PDB entry 6D9G | X-ray diffraction, 2.30 A resolution | chains A and B

[Chain A]
Name: Antibody heavy chain Fab
From: Mus musculus
Notes: antibody fragment or engineered binder
Amino-acid sequence (229 residues; numbered 20 to 248; the number before each row is that of its first residue):
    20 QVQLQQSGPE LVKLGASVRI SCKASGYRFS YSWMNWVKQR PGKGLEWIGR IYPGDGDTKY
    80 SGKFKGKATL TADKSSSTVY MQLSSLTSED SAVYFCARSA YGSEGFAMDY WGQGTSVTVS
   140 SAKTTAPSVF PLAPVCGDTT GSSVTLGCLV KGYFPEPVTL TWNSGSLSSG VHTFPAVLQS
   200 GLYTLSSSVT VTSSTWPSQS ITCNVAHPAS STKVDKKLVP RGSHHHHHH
Disordered / not traced: 242-248
Cystine bridges: C41-C115, C167-C222

[Chain B]
Name: Antibody light chain Fab
From: Mus musculus
Notes: antibody fragment or engineered binder
Amino-acid sequence (216 residues; each row starts with the number of its first residue):
    21 DIVLTQSPAS LAVSLGQRAT ISCRASESVD NYGISFLNWF QQKPGQPPKL LIYAASNQGS
    81 GVPARFSGSG SGTYFSLNIH PMEEDDTAVY FCQQTKGVSW TFGGGTKVEI KRADAAPTVS
   141 VFPPSSEQLT SGGASVVCFL NNFYPRDINV KWKIDGSERQ NGVLNSWTDQ DSKDSTYSMS
   201 STLTLTKDEY ERHNSYTCEA THKTSTSPIV KSFNRG
Cystine bridges: C43-C112, C158-C218

[How chain A and chain B interact]
Pairs across the interface (83):
  N54(A) - W120(B)
  V56(A) - F122(B)  hydrophobic
  Q58(A) - Q62(B)  hydrogen bond
  G63(A) - F111(B)
  L64(A) - P68(B)  hydrophobic
  L64(A) - F111(B)  hydrophobic
  L64(A) - F122(B)
  E65(A) - F122(B)
  W66(A) - S119(B)
  W66(A) - W120(B)
  W66(A) - F122(B)
  R69(A) - V118(B)  hydrogen bond (side chain-backbone)
  R69(A) - W120(B)
  K78(A) - V118(B)
  Y79(A) - S119(B)
  S80(A) - S119(B)
  F114(A) - P67(B)  hydrophobic
  S118(A) - W120(B)
  G121(A) - I54(B)
  G121(A) - F56(B)
  S122(A) - I54(B)
  E123(A) - N58(B)
  E123(A) - Y73(B)
  G124(A) - F56(B)
  G124(A) - N58(B)  hydrogen bond (backbone-side chain)
  G124(A) - T115(B)  hydrogen bond (backbone-side chain)
  F125(A) - F56(B)  hydrophobic
  F125(A) - T115(B)
  F125(A) - W120(B)
  A126(A) - N58(B)
  A126(A) - L70(B)  hydrophobic
  A126(A) - Y73(B)  hydrophobic
  M127(A) - F60(B)
  M127(A) - L70(B)
  M127(A) - Q113(B)
  M127(A) - W120(B)  hydrophobic
  M127(A) - F122(B)  hydrophobic
  D128(A) - L70(B)
  W130(A) - F60(B)  hydrophobic
  W130(A) - P68(B)
  G131(A) - P67(B)
  Q132(A) - P67(B)
  V148(A) - E147(B)
  F149(A) - S145(B)
  F149(A) - E147(B)
  F149(A) - Q148(B)
  P150(A) - S145(B)
  L151(A) - F142(B)
  L151(A) - V157(B)  hydrophobic
  A152(A) - F142(B)
  P153(A) - F142(B)  hydrophobic
  V154(A) - V141(B)
  V154(A) - P143(B)
  T164(A) - S140(B)
  T164(A) - F142(B)
  G166(A) - F159(B)
  L168(A) - S155(B)
  K170(A) - Q148(B)
  K170(A) - S155(B)
  K170(A) - T204(B)
  H191(A) - N161(B)
  H191(A) - N162(B)  hydrogen bond
  H191(A) - S198(B)  hydrogen bond
  F193(A) - F159(B)  hydrophobic
  F193(A) - N161(B)
  F193(A) - S186(B)
  F193(A) - T188(B)
  F193(A) - S198(B)
  F193(A) - M199(B)
  F193(A) - S200(B)
  P194(A) - S186(B)  hydrogen bond (backbone-side chain)
  P194(A) - W187(B)
  V196(A) - N185(B)
  V196(A) - S186(B)
  Q198(A) - L184(B)
  S205(A) - F159(B)
  S205(A) - S200(B)  hydrogen bond
  S206(A) - F159(B)
  S207(A) - F159(B)
  S207(A) - N161(B)  hydrogen bond
  K235(A) - E147(B)  salt bridge
  R240(A) - P143(B)  hydrogen bond (side chain-backbone)
  R240(A) - P144(B)  hydrogen bond (side chain-backbone)
Other interface residues (no listed pair), chain A (49 interface residues in all): G81, L165, T192, T203
Other interface residues (no listed pair), chain B (42 interface residues in all): D21, A74, D191, T202

[Overview]
49 residues of chain A face 42 of chain B across their interface; the contacts include 11 hydrogen bonds and 1
salt bridge. Polar pairs include K235(A)-E147(B), Q58(A)-Q62(B) and R69(A)-V118(B).
Here chain A is Antibody heavy chain Fab and chain B is Antibody light chain Fab, both from Mus musculus.
Entry 6D9G (X-ray Structure of the FAB Fragment of 15B8, a Murine Monoclonal Antibody Specific for the Human
...) was determined by X-ray diffraction, deposited together with 6DZV and 6DZZ.
